Entry 6WLZ (electron microscopy, 2.90 A resolution); this record covers chains B and F of the 17 polymer chains in the assembly.

# Chain B
Protein: V-type proton ATPase catalytic subunit A
From: Homo sapiens
Notes: EC 7.1.2.2
UniProtKB: P38606 (VATA_HUMAN); residues 1-617 here = UniProt positions 1-617
Sequence (617 residues; each row starts with the number of its first residue):
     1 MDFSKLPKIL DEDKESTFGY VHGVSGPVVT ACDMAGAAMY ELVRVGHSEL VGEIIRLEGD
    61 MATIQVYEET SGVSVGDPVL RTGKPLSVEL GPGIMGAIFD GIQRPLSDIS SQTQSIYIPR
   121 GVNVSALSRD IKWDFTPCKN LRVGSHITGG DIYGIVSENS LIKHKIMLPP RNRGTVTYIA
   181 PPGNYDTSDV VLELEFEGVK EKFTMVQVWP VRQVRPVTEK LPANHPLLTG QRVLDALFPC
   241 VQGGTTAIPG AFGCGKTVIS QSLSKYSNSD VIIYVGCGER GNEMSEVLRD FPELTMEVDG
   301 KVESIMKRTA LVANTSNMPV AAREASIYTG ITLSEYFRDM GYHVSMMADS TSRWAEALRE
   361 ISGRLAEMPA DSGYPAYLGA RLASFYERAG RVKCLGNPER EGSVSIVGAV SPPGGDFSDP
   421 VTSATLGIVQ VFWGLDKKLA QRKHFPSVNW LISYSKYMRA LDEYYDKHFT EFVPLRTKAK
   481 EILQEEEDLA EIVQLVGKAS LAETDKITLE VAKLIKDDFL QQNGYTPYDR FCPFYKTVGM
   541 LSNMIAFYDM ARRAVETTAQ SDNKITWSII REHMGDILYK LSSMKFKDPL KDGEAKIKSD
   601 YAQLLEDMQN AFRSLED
Not modelled in the structure: 1-16, 617
Swiss-Prot annotation at these positions:
  - binding site (ATP): Gly250 to Thr257
  - modified residue: Thr136 (Phosphothreonine), Ser384 (Phosphoserine)

# Chain F
Protein: V-type proton ATPase subunit B, brain isoform
From: Homo sapiens
UniProtKB: P21281 (VATB2_HUMAN); residue numbers follow UniProt; this construct covers 1-511
Sequence (511 residues; numbered 1 to 511; the number before each row is that of its first residue):
     1 MALRAMRGIV NGAAPELPVP TGGPAVGARE QALAVSRNYL SQPRLTYKTV SGVNGPLVIL
    61 DHVKFPRYAE IVHLTLPDGT KRSGQVLEVS GSKAVVQVFE GTSGIDAKKT SCEFTGDILR
   121 TPVSEDMLGR VFNGSGKPID RGPVVLAEDF LDIMGQPINP QCRIYPEEMI QTGISAIDGM
   181 NSIARGQKIP IFSAAGLPHN EIAAQICRQA GLVKKSKDVV DYSEENFAIV FAAMGVNMET
   241 ARFFKSDFEE NGSMDNVCLF LNLANDPTIE RIITPRLALT TAEFLAYQCE KHVLVILTDM
   301 SSYAEALREV SAAREEVPGR RGFPGYMYTD LATIYERAGR VEGRNGSITQ IPILTMPNDD
   361 ITHPIPDLTG YITEGQIYVD RQLHNRQIYP PINVLPSLSR LMKSAIGEGM TRKDHADVSN
   421 QLYACYAIGK DVQAMKAVVG EEALTSDDLL YLEFLQKFER NFIAQGPYEN RTVFETLDIG
   481 WQLLRIFPKE MLKRIPQSTL SEFYPRDSAK H
Not modelled in the structure: 1-38, 217-224, 507-511
Swiss-Prot annotation at these positions:
  - binding site (ATP): Arg400
Ligand contacts: ADP (adenosine-5'-diphosphate): Leu398, Arg400, Lys403

# How chain B and chain F interact
Pairs across the interface (30; chain B residue first):
  Ala35(B) with Lys108(F)
  Ala37(B) with Asp106(F)
  Ala38(B) with Gly104(F); Ile105(F)
  Met39(B) with Val53(F), hydrophobic; Thr102(F); Gly104(F), hydrogen bond (backbone-backbone); Ile105(F), hydrogen bond (backbone-backbone)
  Tyr40(B) with Ser103(F)
  Arg56(B) with Val53(F); Asn54(F)
  Leu57(B) with Gly52(F); Val53(F), hydrogen bond (backbone-backbone); Ile105(F); Asp106(F)
  Glu58(B) with Ser51(F)
  Gly59(B) with Ser51(F), hydrogen bond (backbone-backbone)
  Val214(B) with Asn265(F)
  Lys220(B) with Arg242(F), hydrogen bond (backbone-side chain)
  Ala370(B) with Arg308(F)
  Asp371(B) with Arg321(F), salt bridge
  Ala376(B) with Arg308(F)
  Ser384(B) with Ala264(F); Asn265(F)
  Glu387(B) with Asn237(F); Met238(F), hydrogen bond (side chain-backbone); Ala264(F); Asn265(F), hydrogen bond (backbone-side chain)
  Arg388(B) with Asn265(F)
  Ser423(B) with Asn358(F)
Interface residues without a listed pair, chain B (26 interface residues in all): Gly36, Leu221, Pro222, Met368, Tyr377, Gly427, Gln430, Lys456
Interface residues without a listed pair, chain F (25 interface residues in all): Ala107, Lys109, Ala195, Gly196, Glu239, Glu309, Ala312

# Overview
The interface between chain B and chain F involves 26 residues on one side and 25 on the other, with 7
hydrogen bonds and 1 salt bridge. Among the polar pairs are Asp371(B)-Arg321(F), Lys220(B)-Arg242(F) and
Glu387(B)-Met238(F). Chain F binds ADP.
Here chain B is V-type proton ATPase catalytic subunit A and chain F is V-type proton ATPase subunit B, brain
isoform, both from Homo sapiens. Entry 6WLZ (The V1 region of human V-ATPase in state 1 (focused refinement))
was determined by electron microscopy.
